PDB entry 4NBB | X-ray diffraction, 2.05 A resolution | chains A and B of the 6 polymer chains in the assembly

Chain A (and B):
Protein: Terminal oxygenase component of carbazole
Notes: EC 1.14.12.22; chain B of this document is another copy of the same molecule, construct and numbering; everything in this record applies to it too
UniProt: Q84II6 (Q84II6_JANS3); numbering as in UniProt (aligned over 1-384)
Chain sequence (392 residues; row label = number of the first residue in the row):
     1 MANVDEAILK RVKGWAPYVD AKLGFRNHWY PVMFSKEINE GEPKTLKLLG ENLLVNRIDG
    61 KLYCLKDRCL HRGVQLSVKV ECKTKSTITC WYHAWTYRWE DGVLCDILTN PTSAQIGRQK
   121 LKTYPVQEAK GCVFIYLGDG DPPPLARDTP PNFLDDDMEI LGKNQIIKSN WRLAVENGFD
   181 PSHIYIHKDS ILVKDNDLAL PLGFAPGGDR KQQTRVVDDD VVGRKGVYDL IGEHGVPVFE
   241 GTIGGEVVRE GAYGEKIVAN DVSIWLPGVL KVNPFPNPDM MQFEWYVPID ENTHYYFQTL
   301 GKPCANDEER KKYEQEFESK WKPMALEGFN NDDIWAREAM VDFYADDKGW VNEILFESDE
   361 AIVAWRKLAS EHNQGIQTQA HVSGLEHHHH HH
Not modelled in the structure: 1, 389-392
Sequence notes: engineered mutation Val-262 (Ile in Q84II6); expression tag (385-392)
Bound ions: 2Fe-2S cluster Fe: Cys-69, His-71, Cys-90, His-93; Fe2+: His-183, His-187, Asp-333 (together with oxygen molecule)
Residues lining bound ligands:
  - 2Fe-2S cluster (FES): Cys-69, His-71, Arg-72, Val-74, Cys-90, Tyr-92, His-93, Ala-94, Trp-95
  - oxygen molecule (OXY): Gly-178, His-183, His-187, Phe-329, Asn-330, Asp-333
What the authors report for this chain:
  - mutagenesis - I262V: decreased catalytic activity on CAR (citing earlier work)

Chain A / chain B interface:
Pairs across the interface - 75 pairs, chain A then chain B:
  Arg-11(A) with His-388(B), hydrogen bond
  Glu-176(A) with Arg-72(B), salt bridge
  Asn-177(A) with Tyr-92(B), hydrogen bond
  Asp-180(A) with His-93(B), salt bridge
  Ser-182(A) with His-93(B); Thr-109(B)
  His-183(A) with Tyr-92(B); His-93(B)
  Tyr-185(A) with Glu-81(B), hydrogen bond; Lys-83(B); Thr-89(B); Cys-90(B); Trp-91(B); Tyr-92(B); Ala-94(B); Leu-108(B); Thr-109(B)
  Ile-186(A) with Trp-91(B); Tyr-92(B)
  Lys-188(A) with Glu-81(B), salt bridge
  Leu-202(A) with Thr-109(B)
  Gly-203(A) with Thr-109(B)
  Phe-204(A) with Thr-109(B), hydrogen bond (backbone-backbone); Asn-110(B)
  Ala-205(A) with Asn-110(B); Thr-112(B)
  Pro-206(A) with Asn-110(B)
  Val-238(A) with Leu-108(B); Pro-111(B)
  Gly-241(A) with Leu-108(B)
  Thr-242(A) with Asp-106(B); Leu-108(B)
  Ile-243(A) with Lys-83(B); Thr-84(B); Thr-87(B); Thr-89(B); Asp-106(B)
  Gly-244(A) with Asp-106(B), hydrogen bond (backbone-side chain)
  Val-248(A) with Lys-83(B); Thr-84(B)
  Trp-335(A) with Val-78(B), hydrophobic; Lys-79(B); Trp-91(B), hydrophobic
  Ala-336(A) with Trp-91(B), hydrophobic
  Ala-339(A) with Val-74(B); Trp-91(B), hydrophobic
  Met-340(A) with Arg-72(B); Val-74(B), hydrophobic; Tyr-92(B)
  Phe-343(A) with Arg-68(B); Arg-72(B); Gly-73(B)
  Tyr-344(A) with Arg-72(B), hydrogen bond
  Asp-346(A) with Ser-383(B)
  Lys-348(A) with Glu-386(B), salt bridge
  Asn-352(A) with Ser-383(B)
  Glu-353(A) with His-71(B)
  Ile-354(A) with Leu-70(B), hydrogen bond (backbone-backbone); His-71(B), hydrogen bond (backbone-backbone); Trp-95(B); Gln-115(B); Gln-119(B)
  Leu-355(A) with Gln-115(B), hydrogen bond (backbone-side chain)
  Phe-356(A) with His-71(B); Trp-95(B); Ile-107(B), hydrophobic; Thr-109(B); Ser-113(B); Gln-115(B)
  Glu-357(A) with Asn-110(B), hydrogen bond; Ser-113(B), hydrogen bond; Ala-114(B), hydrogen bond (side chain-backbone)
  Asp-359(A) with His-71(B), salt bridge
  Ile-362(A) with Arg-72(B)
  Arg-366(A) with Arg-72(B)
Interface residues without a listed pair, chain A (38 interface residues in all): Asp-342
Interface residues without a listed pair, chain B (37 interface residues in all): Gln-75, Thr-96, Gly-384, His-387

Overview:
The interface between chain A and chain B involves 38 residues on one side and 37 on the other, with 12
hydrogen bonds and 5 salt bridges. Polar pairs include Glu-176(A)/Arg-72(B), Asp-180(A)/His-93(B) and
Lys-188(A)/Glu-81(B). Bound to chain A: 2Fe-2S cluster and oxygen molecule. The paper reports that I262V of
chain A reduces catalytic activity on CAR.
Both chains are Terminal oxygenase component of carbazole. Entry 4NBB (Carbazole- and oxygen-bound oxygenase
with Ile262 replaced by Val and ferredoxin complex of carbazole 1,9a-dioxygenase) was determined by X-ray
diffraction, deposited together with 4NB8, 4NB9, 4NBA, 4NBC, 4NBD, 4NBE and 3 further entries.
